8OXW - chains A and B of the 3 polymer chains in the assembly; structure by X-ray diffraction, 1.70 A resolution.

== Chain A ==
Molecule: Protein-glutamine gamma-glutamyltransferase E 27 kDa non-catalytic chain
Organism: Homo sapiens
Reference sequence: Q08188 (TGM3_HUMAN); residues 1-693 here = UniProt positions 1-693
Chain sequence (693 residues; numbered 1 to 693; the number before each row is that of its first residue):
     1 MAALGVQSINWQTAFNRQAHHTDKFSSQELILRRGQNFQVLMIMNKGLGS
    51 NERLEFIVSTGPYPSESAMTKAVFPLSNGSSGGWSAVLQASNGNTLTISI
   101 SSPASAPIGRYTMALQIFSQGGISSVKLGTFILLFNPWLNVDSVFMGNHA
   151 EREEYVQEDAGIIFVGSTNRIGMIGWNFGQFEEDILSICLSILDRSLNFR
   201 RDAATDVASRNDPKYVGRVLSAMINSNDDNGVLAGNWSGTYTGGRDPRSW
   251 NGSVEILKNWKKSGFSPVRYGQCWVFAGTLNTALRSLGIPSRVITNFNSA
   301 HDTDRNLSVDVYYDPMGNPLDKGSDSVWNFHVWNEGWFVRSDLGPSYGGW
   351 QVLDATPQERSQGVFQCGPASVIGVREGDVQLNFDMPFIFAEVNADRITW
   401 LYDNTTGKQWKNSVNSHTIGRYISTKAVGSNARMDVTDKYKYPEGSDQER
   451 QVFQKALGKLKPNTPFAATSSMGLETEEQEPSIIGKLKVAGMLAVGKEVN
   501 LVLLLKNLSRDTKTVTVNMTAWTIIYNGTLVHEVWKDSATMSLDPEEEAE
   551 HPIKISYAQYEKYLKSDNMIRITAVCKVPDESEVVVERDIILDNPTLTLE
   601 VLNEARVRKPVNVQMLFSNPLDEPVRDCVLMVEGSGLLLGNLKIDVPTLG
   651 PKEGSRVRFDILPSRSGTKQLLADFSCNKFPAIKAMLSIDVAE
Disordered / not traced: 1, 461-473
Bound ions: Ca2+ site 1: Ala-222, Asn-225, Asn-227, Asp-229; Ca2+ site 2: Asp-302, Asp-304, Asn-306, Ser-308, Asp-325; Ca2+ site 3: Asn-394, Ser-416, Glu-444, Glu-449
Swiss-Prot annotation at these positions:
  - active site: Cys-273, His-331, Asp-354
  - binding site (Ca(2+)): Ala-222, Asn-225, Asn-227, Asp-228, Asn-230, Asp-302, Asp-304, Asn-306, Ser-308, Asp-325, Asn-394, Ser-416, Glu-444, Glu-449
  - site: Ala-467, Ala-468 (Cleavage)
  - modified residue: Ala-2 (N-acetylalanine), Tyr-111 (Phosphotyrosine), Thr-112 (Phosphothreonine)
Reported in the primary citation:
  - catalytic residues: Cys-273, His-331, Asp-354
  - catalytic residues: His-301, Glu-359 (proposed by the authors, not directly observed)
  - contacts within the chain: His-301/Glu-359, His-301/Trp-328 (water-mediated contact), Cys-273/Tyr-526 (hydrogen bond)
  - Ca2+ coordination: Ala-222, Asn-225, Asn-227, Asp-302, Asp-304, Asn-306, Ser-308, Asp-325, Asn-394, Ser-416, Glu-444, Glu-449
  - specificity-determining residues: Val-165, Gly-172 (proposed by the authors, not directly observed)

== Chain B ==
Molecule: Antibody fab fragment heavy chain
Organism: Homo sapiens
Notes: antibody fragment or engineered binder
Chain sequence (225 residues; each row starts with the number of its first residue):
     1 EVQLVESGGGLVQPGRSLRLSCTASGFTFDDYAMHWVRQAPGKGLEWVSR
    51 ISWNSRSIAYADSVKGRFTISRDSAKNSLYLQMNSLRTEDTALYYCAKDH
   101 YLGSDSYGMDVWGQGTTVTVSSASTKGPSVFPLAPSSKSTSGGTAALGCL
   151 VKDYFPEPVTVSWNSGALTSGVHTFPAVLQSSGLYSLSSVVTVPSSSLGT
   201 QTYICNVNHKPSNTKVDKRVEPKSC
Cystine bridges: Cys-22/Cys-96, Cys-149/Cys-205

== Chain A / chain B interface ==
Pairs across the interface (21; chain A residue first):
  Thr-242(A) / Asp-30(B)
  Thr-242(A) / Asp-31(B)
  Thr-242(A) / Trp-53(B)
  Gly-243(A) / Asp-30(B)
  Gly-243(A) / Asp-31(B)  hydrogen bond (backbone-side chain)
  Gly-243(A) / Trp-53(B)
  Gly-243(A) / Gly-103(B)  hydrogen bond (backbone-backbone)
  Gly-244(A) / Leu-102(B)
  Gly-244(A) / Gly-103(B)
  Arg-245(A) / Leu-102(B)  hydrogen bond (side chain-backbone)
  Asn-259(A) / Ser-104(B)
  Lys-262(A) / Ser-106(B)  hydrogen bond (backbone-side chain)
  Ser-263(A) / Asp-105(B)
  Ser-263(A) / Ser-106(B)  hydrogen bond (backbone-side chain)
  Ser-266(A) / Asp-105(B)  hydrogen bond
  Val-268(A) / Gly-103(B)
  Arg-269(A) / Trp-53(B)
  Arg-269(A) / Gly-103(B)  hydrogen bond (backbone-backbone)
  Arg-269(A) / Ser-104(B)
  Arg-269(A) / Asp-105(B)  salt bridge
  Tyr-270(A) / Trp-53(B)
Interface residues without a listed pair, chain A (13 interface residues in all): Tyr-241, Pro-267

== Summary ==
The interface between chain A and chain B involves 13 residues on one side and 8 on the other; the contacts
include 7 hydrogen bonds and 1 salt bridge. Polar contacts include Arg-269(A)/Asp-105(B), Gly-243(A)/Asp-31(B)
and Arg-245(A)/Leu-102(B). From the paper: catalytic residues Cys-273(A), His-331(A) and Asp-354(A) among
others; Ca2+ coordination by Ala-222(A), Asn-225(A) and Asn-227(A) among others.
Chain A is Protein-glutamine gamma-glutamyltransferase E 27 kDa non-catalytic chain and chain B is Antibody
fab fragment heavy chain, both from Homo sapiens; the structure, Transglutaminase 3 in complex with DH
patient-derived Fab DH63-B02, was determined by X-ray diffraction together with 8OXV, 8OXX and 8OXY from the
same study.
